Entry 6NK6 (electron microscopy, 4.06 A resolution (low resolution: residue-level contacts below are approximate; hydrogen-bond / salt-bridge calls are withheld)); this record covers chains A and G of the 16 polymer chains in the assembly.

== Chain A ==
Molecule: E1 glycoprotein
Source organism: Chikungunya virus strain Senegal 37997
UniProtKB: Q5XXP3 (POLS_CHIK3); residues 1-439 here correspond to UniProt positions 810-1248 (UniProt number = residue number + 809)
Sequence (439 residues; numbered 1 to 439; the number before each row is that of its first residue):
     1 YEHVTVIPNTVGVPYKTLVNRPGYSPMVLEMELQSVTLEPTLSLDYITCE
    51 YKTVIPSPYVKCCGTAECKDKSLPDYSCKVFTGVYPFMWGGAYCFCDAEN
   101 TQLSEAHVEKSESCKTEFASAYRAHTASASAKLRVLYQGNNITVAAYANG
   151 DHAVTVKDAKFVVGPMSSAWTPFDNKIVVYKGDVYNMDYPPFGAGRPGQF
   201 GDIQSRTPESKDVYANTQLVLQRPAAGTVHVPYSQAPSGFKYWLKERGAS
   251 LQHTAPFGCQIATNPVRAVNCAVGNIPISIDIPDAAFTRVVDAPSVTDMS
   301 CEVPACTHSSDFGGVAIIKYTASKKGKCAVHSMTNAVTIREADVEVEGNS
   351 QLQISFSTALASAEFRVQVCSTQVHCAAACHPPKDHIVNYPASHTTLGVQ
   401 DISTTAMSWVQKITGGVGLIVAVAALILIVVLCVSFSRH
Disulfides: Cys-49/Cys-114, Cys-62/Cys-94, Cys-63/Cys-96, Cys-68/Cys-78, Cys-259/Cys-271, Cys-301/Cys-376, Cys-306/Cys-380, Cys-328/Cys-370
Covalently attached groups: N-acetylglucosamine (NAG) linked to Asn-141

== Chain G ==
Molecule: E2 glycoprotein
Source organism: Chikungunya virus strain Senegal 37997
UniProtKB: Q5XXP3 (POLS_CHIK3); residues 5-423 here correspond to UniProt positions 330-748 (UniProt number = residue number + 325)
Sequence (419 residues; numbered 5 to 423; the number before each row is that of its first residue):
     5 NFNVYKATRPYLAHCPDCGEGHSCHSPIALERIRNEATDGTLKIQVSLQI
    55 GIKTDDSHDWTKLRYMDSHTPADAERAGLLVRTSAPCTITGTMGHFILAR
   105 CPKGETLTVGFTDSRKISHTCTHPFHHEPPVIGRERFHSRPQHGKELPCS
   155 TYVQSTAATAEEIEVHMPPDTPDRTLMTQQSGNVKITVNGQTVRYKCNCG
   205 GSNEGLTTTDKVINNCKIDQCHAAVTNHKNWQYNSPLVPRNAELGDRKGK
   255 IHIPFPLANVTCRVPKARNPTVTYGKNQVTMLLYPDHPTLLSYRNMGQEP
   305 NYHEEWVTHKKEVTLTVPTEGLEVTWGNNEPYKYWPQMSTNGTAHGHPHE
   355 IILYYYELYPTMTVVIVSVASFVLLSMVGTAVGMCVCARRRCITPYELTP
   405 GATVPFLLSLLCCVRTTKA
Disulfides: Cys-19/Cys-125, Cys-22/Cys-28, Cys-91/Cys-105, Cys-153/Cys-266, Cys-201/Cys-225, Cys-203/Cys-220, Cys-396/Cys-417
Covalently attached groups: N-acetylglucosamine (NAG) linked to Asn-263

== Chain A / chain G interface ==
Pairs across the interface (13):
  Pro-197(A) / Tyr-288(G)
  Gly-198(A) / Tyr-288(G)
  Gln-222(A) / His-147(G)
  Arg-223(A) / His-147(G)
  Thr-228(A) / Gln-146(G)
  His-230(A) / Gln-146(G)
  Ser-234(A) / Asn-273(G)
  Gln-235(A) / Arg-272(G)
  Ala-236(A) / Tyr-288(G)
  Pro-237(A) / Arg-272(G)
  Pro-237(A) / Tyr-288(G)
  Pro-237(A) / Lys-314(G)
  Tyr-242(A) / Lys-314(G)
Also at the interface, not in a pair above, chain A (15 interface residues in all): Gln-199, Gln-218, Val-220, Pro-232
Also at the interface, not in a pair above, chain G (8 interface residues in all): Thr-275, Leu-286

== Summary ==
Chain A and chain G form an interface of 15 and 8 residues respectively.
Chain A is E1 glycoprotein and chain G is E2 glycoprotein, both from Chikungunya virus strain Senegal 37997;
the structure, Electron Cryo-Microscopy Of Chikungunya VLP in complex with mouse Mxra8 receptor, was
determined by electron microscopy, deposited together with 6NK3, 6NK5 and 6NK7.
